PDB entry 8ZNI | electron microscopy, 3.29 A resolution | chains A and B

# Chain A
Molecule: Complement receptor type 2
Organism: Homo sapiens
Reference sequence: P20023 (CR2_HUMAN); residues -18 to 952 here correspond to UniProt positions 1-971 (UniProt number = residue number + 19)
Chain sequence (977 residues; row label = number of the first residue in the row; numbers below 1 keep their minus sign (Met-18 is residue -18)):
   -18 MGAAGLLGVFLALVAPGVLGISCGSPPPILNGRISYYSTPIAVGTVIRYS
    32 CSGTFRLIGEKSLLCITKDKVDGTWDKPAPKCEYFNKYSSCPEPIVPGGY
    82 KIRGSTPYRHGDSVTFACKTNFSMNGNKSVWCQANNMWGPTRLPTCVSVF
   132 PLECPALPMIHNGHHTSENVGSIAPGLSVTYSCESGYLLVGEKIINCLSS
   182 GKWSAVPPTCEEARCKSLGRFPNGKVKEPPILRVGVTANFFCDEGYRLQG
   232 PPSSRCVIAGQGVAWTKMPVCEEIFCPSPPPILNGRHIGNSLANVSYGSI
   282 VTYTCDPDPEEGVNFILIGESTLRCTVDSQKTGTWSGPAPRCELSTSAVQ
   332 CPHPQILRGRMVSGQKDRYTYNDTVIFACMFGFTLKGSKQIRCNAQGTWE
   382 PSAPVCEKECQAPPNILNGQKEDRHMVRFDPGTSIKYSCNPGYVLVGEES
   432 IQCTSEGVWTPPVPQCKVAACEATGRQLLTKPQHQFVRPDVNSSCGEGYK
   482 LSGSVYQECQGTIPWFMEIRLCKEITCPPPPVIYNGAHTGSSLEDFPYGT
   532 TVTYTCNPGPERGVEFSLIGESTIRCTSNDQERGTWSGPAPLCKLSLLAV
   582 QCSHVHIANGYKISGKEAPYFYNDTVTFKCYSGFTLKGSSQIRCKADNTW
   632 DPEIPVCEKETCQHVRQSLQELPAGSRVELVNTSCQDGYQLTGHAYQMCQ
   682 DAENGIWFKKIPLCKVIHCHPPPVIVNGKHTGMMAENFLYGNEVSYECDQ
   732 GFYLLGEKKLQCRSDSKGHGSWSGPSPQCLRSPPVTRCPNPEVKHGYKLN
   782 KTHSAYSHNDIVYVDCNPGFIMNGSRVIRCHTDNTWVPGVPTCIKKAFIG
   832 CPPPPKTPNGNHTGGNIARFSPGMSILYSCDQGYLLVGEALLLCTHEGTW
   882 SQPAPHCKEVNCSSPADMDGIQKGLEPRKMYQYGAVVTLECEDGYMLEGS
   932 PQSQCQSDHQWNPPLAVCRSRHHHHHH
Unresolved in the structure: -18 to 3, 102-106, 129-958
Construct notes: expression tag (953-958)
Disulfide bonds: Cys4-Cys46

# Chain B
Molecule: BLLF1
Organism: human gammaherpesvirus 4
Reference sequence: O56854 (O56854_EBVG); residues 2-808 here = UniProt positions 2-808
Chain sequence (864 residues; each row starts with the number of its first residue; numbers below 1 keep their minus sign (Met-45 is residue -45)):
   -45 MDAMKRGLCCVLLLCGAVFVSPSQEIHARFRRGARGSHHHHHHHHHHEAA
     5 LLVCQYTIQSLIHLTGEDPGFFNVEIPEFPFYPTCNVCTADVNVTINFDV
    55 GGKKHQLDLDFGQLTPHTKAVYQPRGAFGGSENATNLFLLELLGAGELAL
   105 TMRSKKLPINVTTGEEQQVSLESVDVYFQDVFGTMWCHHAEMQNPVYLIP
   155 ETVPYIKWDNCNSTNITAVVRAQGLDVTLPLSLPTSAQDSNFSVKTQMLG
   205 NEIDIECIMEDGEISQVLPGDNKFNITCSGYESHVPSGGILTSTSPVATP
   255 IPGTGYAYSLRLTPRPVSRFLGNNSILYVFYSGNGPKASGGDYCIQSNIV
   305 FSDEIPASQDMPTNTTDITYVGDNATYSVPMVTSEDANSPNVTVTAFWAW
   355 PNNTETDFKCKWTLTSGTPSGCENISGAFASNRTFDITVSGLGTAPKTLI
   405 ITRTATNATTTTHKVIFSKAPESTTTSPTLNTTGFADPNTTTGLPSSTHV
   455 PTNLTAPASTGPTVSTADVTSPTPAGTTSGASPVTPSPSPRDNGTESKAP
   505 DMTSPTSAVTTPTPNGTSPTPAMTTPTPNATSPTLGKTSPTSAVTTPTPN
   555 ATSPTPAVTTPTPNATSPTVGETSPQANATNHTLGGTSPTPVVTSPPKNA
   605 TSDVTTGQHNRTSSSTSSMSLRPSSIPETTSHMPLLTSAHPTGGENITQV
   655 TPASISTHHVSTSSPAPRPGTTSQASGPGNSSTSTKPGEVNVTKGTPPKN
   705 ATSPQAPSGQKTAVPTVTSTGGKANSTTGGKHTTGHGARTSTEPTTDYGD
   755 DSTTPRPRYNATTYLPPSTSSKLRPRWTFTSPPVTTAQATVPVPPTSQPR
   805 FSNLHHHHHHHHHH
Unresolved in the structure: -45 to 9, 54-58, 109-125, 250-259, 289-295, 425-818
Construct notes: initiating methionine (-45); expression tag (-44 to 1, 809-818)
Covalent attachments: N-acetylglucosamine (NAG) linked to Asn411
Residues lining bound ligands:
  - N-acetylglucosamine (NAG; 2-acetamido-2-deoxy-beta-D-glucopyranose), molecule 1: Leu93, Arg273, Leu275, Asn277, Val304, Phe305, Asp307
  - N-acetylglucosamine (NAG), molecule 2: Asp215, Lys227, Asn229
  - N-acetylglucosamine (NAG), molecule 3: Ala384, Asn386, Thr388

# Chain A / chain B interface
Contacting residue pairs - 41 pairs, chain A then chain B:
  Asn12(A) - Asp296(B)
  Arg14(A) - Trp162(B)
  Arg14(A) - Asn164(B)  hydrogen bond (side chain-backbone)
  Arg14(A) - Phe284(B)
  Arg14(A) - Asp296(B)  salt bridge
  Arg14(A) - Tyr297(B)
  Arg14(A) - Cys298(B)
  Ser16(A) - Ile160(B)
  Ser16(A) - Trp162(B)
  Ser16(A) - Asp163(B)  hydrogen bond (backbone-backbone)
  Tyr17(A) - Ile160(B)
  Tyr17(A) - Lys161(B)
  Tyr17(A) - Trp162(B)
  Tyr17(A) - Asp163(B)
  Tyr18(A) - Asp163(B)  hydrogen bond (backbone-side chain)
  Ser19(A) - Asp163(B)  hydrogen bond (backbone-side chain)
  Val27(A) - Pro158(B)  hydrophobic
  Val27(A) - Ile160(B)
  Arg29(A) - Val157(B)
  Arg29(A) - Trp162(B)
  Ser31(A) - Trp162(B)
  Ser31(A) - Phe284(B)
  Ser31(A) - Asp296(B)
  Cys32(A) - Asp296(B)
  Ser33(A) - Ser286(B)  hydrogen bond (backbone-side chain)
  Ser33(A) - Asp296(B)
  Gly34(A) - Ser197(B)  hydrogen bond (backbone-side chain)
  Gly34(A) - Ser286(B)
  Gly34(A) - Asp296(B)
  Thr35(A) - Asn195(B)
  Thr35(A) - Ser197(B)
  Arg37(A) - Ser197(B)
  Arg37(A) - Ile212(B)
  Arg37(A) - Met213(B)  hydrogen bond (side chain-backbone)
  Tyr65(A) - Asn195(B)  hydrogen bond
  Ile83(A) - Asp22(B)
  Arg84(A) - Asp22(B)
  Arg90(A) - Met213(B)  hydrogen bond (side chain-backbone)
  Arg90(A) - Glu214(B)
  Arg90(A) - Asp215(B)
  Arg90(A) - Gly216(B)
Interface residues without a listed pair, chain A (21 interface residues in all): Ile28, Tyr81, Thr96
Interface residues without a listed pair, chain B (24 interface residues in all): Leu18, Gly20, Tyr151, Lys199

# Summary
The interface between chain A and chain B involves 21 residues on one side and 24 on the other, with 9
hydrogen bonds and 1 salt bridge. Polar pairs include Arg14(A)-Asp296(B), Arg14(A)-Asn164(B) and
Tyr18(A)-Asp163(B). Bound to chain B: 3 copies of N-acetylglucosamine.
Here chain A is Complement receptor type 2 (Homo sapiens) and chain B is BLLF1 (human gammaherpesvirus 4).
Entry 8ZNI (Structure of Epstein-Barr virus major glycoprotein gp350 in complex with the receptor CR2) was
determined by electron microscopy.
